Entry 7PHB (electron microscopy, 4.90 A resolution (low resolution: residue-level contacts below are approximate; hydrogen-bond / salt-bridge calls are withheld)); this record covers chains l and 3 of the 56 polymer chains in the assembly.

== Chain l ==
Molecule: 50S ribosomal protein L16
From: Mycoplasma pneumoniae M129
Reference sequence: P41204 (RL16_MYCPN); residues 1-139 here = UniProt positions 1-139
Sequence (139 residues; numbered 1 to 139; the number before each row is that of its first residue):
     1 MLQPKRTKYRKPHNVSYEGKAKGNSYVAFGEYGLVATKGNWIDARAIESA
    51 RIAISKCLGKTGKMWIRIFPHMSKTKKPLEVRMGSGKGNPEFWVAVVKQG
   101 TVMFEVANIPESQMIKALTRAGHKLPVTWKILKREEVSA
Disordered / not traced: 137-139

== Chain 3 ==
Molecule: 23S ribosomal RNA
From: Mycoplasma pneumoniae M129
Sequence (2907 nucleotides; row label = number of the first residue in the row):
     1 UACAAUAAGUUACUAAGGGCUUAUGGUGGAUGCCUUGGCACUAAUAGGCG
    51 AUGAAGGACGUGUUAACCUGCGAUAAGCUUCGGGUAGGUGGUAAGAACCU
   101 CAGAUCCGGAGAUUUCCGAAUGGAGCAAUCCGGUAGUUGGAAACAGCUAU
   151 CAUUAAUUGAUGAAUAAAUAGUCAAUUAAAGCAAUACGUGGUGAAGUGAA
   201 ACAUCUCAGUAGCCACAGGAAAAGAAAACGAAUGUGAUUCCGUGUGUAGU
   251 GGCGAGCGAAAGCGGAACAGGCCAAACUUAUCAUUAGAUAGGGGUUGUAG
   301 GGCUUGCAAUGUGGACUUGAAAACGAUAGAAGAAGCUGUUGGAAAGCAGC
   351 GCGCAAAAGGGUGAUAGCCCCGUAUUUGAAAUUGUUUUCAUACCUAGCGA
   401 GAUCCCUGAGUAGCUCGGAAAACGUUAUUUUGAGUGAAUCUGCCCAGACC
   451 AUUGGGUAAGCCUAAAUACUAAUUAGUGACCGAUAGCGAAACAGUACCGU
   501 GAGGGAAAGGUGAAAAGAACCCAGAGAUGGGAGUGAAAUAGAUUCUGAAA
   551 CCAUAUGCCUACAACGUGUCAGAGCACAUUAAUGUGUGAUGGCGUGCGUU
   601 UUGAAGUAUGAGCCGGCGAGUUAUGAUAGCAAGCGUUAGUUAACCAGGAG
   651 AUGGGGAGCUGUAGCGAAAGCGAGUUUUAAAAGAGCGUUUGUUUGUUAUU
   701 AUAGACCCGAAACGGGUUGAGCUAGUCAUGAGCAGGUUGAAGGUUGAGUA
   751 ACAUCAACUGGAGGACCGAACCGACUCUCGUUGAAACGAUAGCGGAUGAC
   801 UUGUGAUUAGGGGUGAAAUUCCAAUCGAAAUCCGUGAUAGCUGGUUCUCG
   851 UCGAAAUAGCUUUAAGGCUAGCGUGAGAUCACAAAUAAGUGGAGGUAAAG
   901 CUACUGAAUGUAUGAUGGCGCCACCUAGGCGUACUGAAUACAAUUAAACU
   951 CUGAAUGCCAUUUAUUUUAUUCUCGCAGUCAGACAGUGGGGGAUAAGCUU
  1001 CAUUGUCAAGAGGGGAAGAGCCCAGAUCAUUAAAUAAGGUCCCCAAAAUA
  1051 UACUAAGUGGAAAAGGAUGUGAAAGUGCUAAAACAGCAAGGAUGUUGGCU
  1101 UAGAAGCAGCCAUCGUUUAAAGAGUGCGUAACAGCUCACUUGUCGAGUGU
  1151 UUUUGCGCCGAAGAUGUAACGGGGCUAAGUAUAUUACCGAAUUUAUGGAU
  1201 AAGAUUUAUAUCUUGUGGUAGACGAGCGUUGUAUUGGAGUUGAAGUCAAA
  1251 GCGUGAGCAUUGGUGGAUCCAAUACAAGUGAGAAUGCCGGCAUGAGUAAC
  1301 GCUUGGGAGUGAGAAUCUCCCAAACCGAUUGACUAAGGUUUCCUGGACCA
  1351 GGGUCGUCCUUCCAGGGUUAGUCUGGACCUAAGCUGAGGCUGAAAAGCGU
  1401 AGGCGAUGGACAACAGGUUAAUAUUCCUGUACUUACAGUUAGACUGAUGG
  1451 AGUGACAAAGAAGGUUUUCCACCCCCAUAAUUGGAUUUGGGGAUAAAUCA
  1501 UAAGGUGGUACAAUAGGCAAAUCCGUUGUGCAUAACAUUGAGUGAUGAUG
  1551 UCGAGUGAAUGAGUGAUCAAGUAGCGAAGGUGGUAUUAAUCAUGCUUUCA
  1601 AGAAAAGCUUCUAGGGUUAAUCUAGCUGUAACCAGUACCGAGAACGAACA
  1651 CACGUAGUCAAGGAGAGGAUCCUAAGGUUAGCGAGUGAACUAUAGCCAAG
  1701 GAACUCUGCAAAUUAACCCCGUAAGUUAGCGAGAAGGGGUGCUUAUGUAA
  1751 AAGUAAGCCGCAGUGAAGAACGAGGGGGGACUGUUUAACUAAAACACAAC
  1801 UCUAUGCCAAACCGUAAGGUGAUGUAUAUGGGGUGACACCUGCCCAGUGC
  1851 UGGAAGGUUAAAGAAGGAGGUUAGCGCAAGCGAAGCUUUUAACUGAAGCC
  1901 CCAGUGAACGGCGGCCGUAACUAUAACGGUCCUAAGGUAGCGAAAUUCCU
  1951 AGUCGGGUAAAUUCCGUCCCGCUUGAAUGGUGUAACCAUCUCUUGACUGU
  2001 CUCGGCUAUAGACUCGGUGAAAUCCAGGUACGGGUGAAGACACCCGUUAG
  2051 GCGCAACGGGACGGAAAGACCCCGUGAAGCUUUACUGUAGCUUAAUAUUG
  2101 AUCAGGACAUUAUCAUGUAGAGAAUAGGUAGGAGCAAUCGAUGCAAGUUC
  2151 GCUAGGACUUGUUGAUGCGAAAGGUGGAAUACUACCCUUGGUUGUGUGCU
  2201 GUUCUAAUUGGUAACUGUUAUCCAGUUUCAAGACAGUGUUAGGUGGGCAG
  2251 UUUGACUGGGGCGGUCGCCUCCUAAAAGGUAACGGAGGCGUACAAAGGUA
  2301 CCUUCAGUACGGUUGGAAAUCGUAUGUAGAGUGUAAUGGUGUAAGGGUGC
  2351 UUGACUGUGAGACAUACAGGUCGAACAGGUGAGAAAUCAGGUCAUAGUGA
  2401 UCCGGUGGUCCAGUAUGGAAUGGCCAUCGCUCAACGGAUAAAAGCUACUC
  2451 CGGGGAUAACAGGCUGAUACUGCCCAAGAGUUCAUAUCGACGGCAGUGUU
  2501 UGGCACCUCGAUGUCGACUCAUCUCAUCCUCGAGCUGAAGCAGGUUCGAA
  2551 GGGUUCGGCUGUUCGCCGAUUAAAGAGAUACGUGAGUUGGGUUCAAACCG
  2601 UCGUGAGACAGGUUGGUCCCUAUCUAUUGUGCCCGUAGGAAGAUUGAAGA
  2651 GUGUUGCUUCUAGUACGAGAGGACCGAAGCGAGGACACCUCUUAUGCUCC
  2701 AGUUGUAGCGCCAGCUGCACCGCUGGGUAGUAACGUGUCUAUUAGAUAAA
  2751 CGCUGAAAGCAUCUAAGUGUGAAACUAUCUCAAAGAUUAAUCUUCCCAUU
  2801 UCGCAAGAAAGUAAGAGCCGUCAAAGACGAUGACGUUGAUAGGUUACAGG
  2851 UGUAAGCAUAGUGAUAUGUUGAGCUGAGUAAUACUAAUUGCUCGAGGACU
  2901 UAUUGGA
Disordered / not traced: 1-7, 923-927, 1560-1569, 2901-2907
Small-molecule neighbours: chloramphenicol (CLM): G2068, A2459, C2460, U2508, A2511, U2512, G2513, U2514

== How chain l and chain 3 interact ==
Contacting residue pairs (88):
  Pro-4(l) with A907(3)
  Lys-5(l) with A908(3)
  Arg-6(l) with A907(3)
  Lys-8(l) with G906(3); C949(3)
  Tyr-9(l) with A948(3); G2285(3)
  Lys-11(l) with A947(3); A948(3); G2285(3); A2286(3)
  Pro-12(l) with A947(3); A948(3)
  His-13(l) with A947(3); G990(3); G991(3); U2273(3)
  Asn-14(l) with U994(3)
  Ser-16(l) with U994(3)
  Tyr-17(l) with U994(3)
  Ala-21(l) with A899(3)
  Lys-22(l) with A899(3); G900(3); U945(3); A946(3)
  Gly-23(l) with G900(3); U944(3)
  Asn-24(l) with A943(3); U944(3); U945(3)
  Tyr-26(l) with A943(3)
  Phe-29(l) with G910(3); A942(3)
  Trp-41(l) with U994(3)
  Asp-43(l) with G2493(3)
  Arg-45(l) with G2492(3)
  Ala-46(l) with G2492(3)
  Ser-49(l) with G2492(3)
  Ile-52(l) with C2491(3)
  Lys-56(l) with A2477(3)
  Trp-65(l) with G910(3)
  Ile-66(l) with U909(3)
  Arg-67(l) with A943(3)
  His-71(l) with U945(3)
  Met-72(l) with U945(3); A946(3)
  Lys-74(l) with U994(3)
  Thr-75(l) with G992(3); A993(3)
  Lys-76(l) with A993(3); A2467(3)
  Lys-77(l) with G992(3); A993(3)
  Leu-79(l) with A2467(3); G2502(3)
  Glu-80(l) with G2502(3)
  Val-81(l) with G2503(3)
  Arg-82(l) with G2259(3); G2260(3); C2504(3)
  Met-83(l) with G992(3); A996(3); G2258(3); G2503(3); C2504(3)
  Gly-84(l) with G2258(3); G2284(3)
  Ser-85(l) with C2283(3); G2284(3)
  Gly-86(l) with C2283(3); G2284(3); G2285(3)
  Lys-87(l) with G991(3); G992(3); G2284(3); G2285(3)
  Gly-88(l) with G992(3)
  Arg-120(l) with A2477(3)
  His-123(l) with C2475(3); G2493(3)
  Lys-124(l) with C2475(3); C2491(3); G2492(3); G2493(3)
  Leu-125(l) with G2493(3)
  Pro-126(l) with G2493(3); C2494(3)
  Trp-129(l) with G1065(3)
Also at the interface, not in a pair above, chain l (55 interface residues in all): Arg-10, Glu-18, Lys-20, Lys-63, Phe-69, Lys-98
Also at the interface, not in a pair above, chain 3 (47 interface residues in all): U911, A995, G1066, G2261, U2468, C2474, U2501

== Overview ==
The interface between chain l and chain 3 involves 55 residues on one side and 47 on the other. Chain 3 binds
chloramphenicol.
Chain l is 50S ribosomal protein L16 and chain 3 is 23S ribosomal RNA, both from Mycoplasma pneumoniae M129;
the structure, 70S ribosome with A- and P-site tRNAs in chloramphenicol-treated Mycoplasma pneumoniae cells,
was determined by electron microscopy together with 7OOC, 7OOD, 7P6Z, 7PAH, 7PAI, 7PAJ and 23 further entries
from the same study.
